6MB4 - chains A and B; structure by X-ray diffraction, 2.30 A resolution.

== Chain A (and B) ==
Name: Aac(3)-IIIb protein
From: Pseudomonas aeruginosa
Notes: chain B of this document is another copy of the same molecule, construct and numbering; everything in this record applies to it too
Reference sequence: Q51405 (Q51405_PSEAI); residues 30-274 here correspond to UniProt positions 1-245 (UniProt number = residue number - 29)
Amino-acid sequence (274 residues; each row starts with the number of its first residue):
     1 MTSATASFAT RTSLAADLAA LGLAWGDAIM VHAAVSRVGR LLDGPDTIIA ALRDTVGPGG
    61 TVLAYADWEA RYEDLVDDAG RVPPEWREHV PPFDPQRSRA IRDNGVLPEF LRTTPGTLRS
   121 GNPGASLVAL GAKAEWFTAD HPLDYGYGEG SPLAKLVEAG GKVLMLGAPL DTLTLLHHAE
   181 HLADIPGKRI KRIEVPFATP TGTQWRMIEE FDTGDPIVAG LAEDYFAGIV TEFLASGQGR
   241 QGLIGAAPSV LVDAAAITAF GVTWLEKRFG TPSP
Disordered / not traced: 1-6, 272-274

== Interface between chain A and chain B ==
Contacting residue pairs - 34 pairs, chain A then chain B:
  Phe-8(A) with Arg-71(B); Trp-86(B), hydrophobic
  Thr-12(A) with His-89(B)
  Arg-40(A) with Asp-74(B), salt bridge
  Leu-41(A) with Arg-71(B)
  Leu-42(A) with Arg-71(B); Tyr-72(B), hydrophobic; His-89(B)
  Asp-43(A) with Arg-71(B); Pro-91(B)
  Gly-44(A) with Arg-71(B)
  Asp-46(A) with Arg-99(B), salt bridge
  Arg-71(A) with Phe-8(B); Leu-41(B); Asp-43(B); Gly-44(B)
  Asp-74(A) with Arg-40(B), salt bridge
  Trp-86(A) with Phe-8(B), hydrophobic; Thr-10(B); Leu-42(B), hydrophobic
  His-89(A) with Thr-12(B); Leu-42(B)
  Pro-91(A) with Asp-43(B)
  Arg-97(A) with Pro-115(B)
  Arg-99(A) with Asp-46(B), salt bridge; Phe-110(B), hydrogen bond (side chain-backbone); Thr-113(B), hydrogen bond; Thr-114(B)
  Arg-102(A) with Arg-102(B)
  Phe-110(A) with Arg-99(B), hydrogen bond (backbone-side chain)
  Thr-113(A) with Arg-99(B), hydrogen bond; Thr-113(B)
  Thr-114(A) with Arg-99(B)
  Pro-115(A) with Arg-97(B)
Interface residues without a listed pair, chain A (25 interface residues in all): Thr-10, Pro-45, Tyr-72, Leu-75, Val-90
Interface residues without a listed pair, chain B (25 interface residues in all): Pro-45, Leu-75, Val-90

== In short ==
Chain A and chain B each contribute 25 residues to their interface, with 4 hydrogen bonds and 4 salt bridges.
Polar pairs include Arg-40(A)/Asp-74(B), Asp-46(A)/Arg-99(B) and Arg-99(A)/Phe-110(B).
Both chains are Aac(3)-IIIb protein (Pseudomonas aeruginosa). Entry 6MB4 (Binary (sisomicin) structure of
AAC-IIIb) was determined by X-ray diffraction together with 6MB5, 6MB6, 6MB7, 6MB8 and 6MB9 from the same
study.
